6SQP - chains A and B; structure by X-ray diffraction, 1.21 A resolution.

Chain A:
Protein: E3 ubiquitin-protein ligase Mdm2
Organism: Felis catus
Notes: EC 2.3.2.27
UniProtKB: Q7YRZ8 (MDM2_FELCA); numbering as in UniProt (aligned over 430-491)
Chain sequence (63 residues; row label = number of the first residue in the row):
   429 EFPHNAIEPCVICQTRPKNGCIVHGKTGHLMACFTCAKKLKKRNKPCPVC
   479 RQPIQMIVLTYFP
Differences from the reference sequence: engineered mutation Glu429, Thr443 (Gly in Q7YRZ8)
Ion coordination: Zn2+ site 1: Cys438, Cys441, Cys461, Cys464; Zn2+ site 2: His452, His457, Cys475, Cys478
Swiss-Prot annotation at these positions:
  - zinc finger: Cys438 to Arg479 (RING-type)
  - motif: Lys466 to Lys473 (Nucleolar localization signal)

Chain B:
Protein: E3 ubiquitin-protein ligase Mdm2
Organism: Felis catus
Notes: EC 2.3.2.27
UniProtKB: Q7YRZ8 (MDM2_FELCA); residues 424-491 here = UniProt positions 424-491
Chain sequence (68 residues; row label = number of the first residue in the row):
   424 EIVEPEFPHNAIEPCVICQTRPKNGCIVHGKTGHLMACFTCAKKLKKRNK
   474 PCPVCRQPIQMIVLTYFP
Differences from the reference sequence: engineered mutation Glu429 (Ser in Q7YRZ8), Thr443 (Gly in Q7YRZ8)
Ion coordination: Zn2+ site 1: Cys438, Cys441, Cys461, Cys464; Zn2+ site 2: His452, His457, Cys475, Cys478
Swiss-Prot annotation at these positions:
  - zinc finger: Cys438 to Arg479 (RING-type)
  - motif: Lys466 to Lys473 (Nucleolar localization signal)

Chain A / chain B interface:
Pairs across the interface - 65 pairs, chain A then chain B:
  Glu429(A) - Pro445(B)
  Phe430(A) - Ile435(B)
  Phe430(A) - Pro437(B)  hydrophobic
  Phe430(A) - Thr443(B)
  Phe430(A) - Pro445(B)  hydrophobic
  Pro431(A) - Ala434(B)
  Pro431(A) - Ile435(B)
  Pro431(A) - Phe490(B)  hydrophobic
  His432(A) - Ile435(B)
  Asn433(A) - Phe490(B)  hydrogen bond (side chain-backbone)
  Asn433(A) - Pro491(B)  hydrogen bond (side chain-backbone)
  Ala434(A) - Pro431(B)
  Ala434(A) - Ala434(B)  hydrophobic
  Ala434(A) - Phe490(B)  hydrophobic
  Ile435(A) - Phe430(B)
  Ile435(A) - Pro431(B)
  Ile435(A) - His432(B)
  Pro437(A) - Phe430(B)  hydrophobic
  Arg444(A) - Phe430(B)
  Pro445(A) - Glu429(B)
  Pro445(A) - Phe430(B)
  Lys454(A) - Val486(B)
  Lys454(A) - Leu487(B)  hydrogen bond (backbone-backbone)
  Thr455(A) - Val486(B)
  Thr455(A) - Leu487(B)
  Thr455(A) - Tyr489(B)
  Gly456(A) - Val486(B)
  Gly456(A) - Leu487(B)  hydrogen bond (backbone-backbone)
  Gly456(A) - Thr488(B)
  Gly456(A) - Tyr489(B)  hydrogen bond (backbone-backbone)
  His457(A) - Tyr489(B)
  His457(A) - Pro491(B)
  Leu458(A) - Thr488(B)
  Leu458(A) - Tyr489(B)  hydrogen bond (backbone-backbone)
  Leu458(A) - Phe490(B)
  Leu458(A) - Pro491(B)
  Met459(A) - Pro491(B)  hydrophobic
  Val477(A) - Pro491(B)  hydrophobic
  Met484(A) - Gly453(B)
  Met484(A) - Lys454(B)
  Met484(A) - Met484(B)  hydrophobic
  Ile485(A) - Lys454(B)
  Val486(A) - Val451(B)  hydrophobic
  Val486(A) - Lys454(B)
  Val486(A) - Thr455(B)
  Val486(A) - Gly456(B)
  Leu487(A) - Lys454(B)  hydrogen bond (backbone-backbone)
  Leu487(A) - Thr455(B)
  Leu487(A) - Gly456(B)  hydrogen bond (backbone-backbone)
  Thr488(A) - Gly456(B)
  Thr488(A) - Leu458(B)
  Tyr489(A) - Gly456(B)  hydrogen bond (backbone-backbone)
  Tyr489(A) - His457(B)
  Tyr489(A) - Leu458(B)  hydrogen bond (backbone-backbone)
  Phe490(A) - Glu427(B)
  Phe490(A) - Pro431(B)  hydrophobic
  Phe490(A) - Asn433(B)  hydrogen bond (backbone-side chain)
  Phe490(A) - Ala434(B)  hydrophobic
  Phe490(A) - Leu458(B)
  Pro491(A) - Glu427(B)
  Pro491(A) - Asn433(B)  hydrogen bond (backbone-side chain)
  Pro491(A) - His457(B)
  Pro491(A) - Leu458(B)
  Pro491(A) - Met459(B)  hydrophobic
  Pro491(A) - Val477(B)  hydrophobic
Other interface residues (no listed pair), chain A (30 interface residues in all): Glu436, Thr443, Lys446, Cys449, Val451
Other interface residues (no listed pair), chain B (31 interface residues in all): Arg444, Lys446, Cys449, Ile485

In short:
The interface between chain A and chain B involves 30 residues on one side and 31 on the other; the contacts
include 12 hydrogen bonds. Polar pairs include Asn433(A)-Phe490(B), Asn433(A)-Pro491(B) and
Phe490(A)-Asn433(B). Cys438(A), Cys441(A), Cys461(A) and Cys464(A) form the Zn2+ site 1.
Here chain A is E3 ubiquitin-protein ligase Mdm2 and chain B is E3 ubiquitin-protein ligase Mdm2, both from
Felis catus. Entry 6SQP (Crystal structure of Cat MDM2-S429E RING domain homodimer) was determined by X-ray
diffraction.
